8E14 - chains D and E of the 14 polymer chains in the assembly; structure by electron microscopy, 3.36 A resolution.

[Chain D (and E)]
Molecule: integrase
Organism: Rous sarcoma virus - Prague C
Notes: EC 3.4.23.-, 2.7.7.49, 2.7.7.7, 3.1.26.4, 2.7.7.-, 3.1.-.-; chain E of this document is another copy of the same molecule, construct and numbering; everything in this record applies to it too
Reference sequence: P03354 (POL_RSVP); residues 1-278 here correspond to UniProt positions 1281-1558 (UniProt number = residue number + 1280)
Sequence (278 residues; each row starts with the number of its first residue):
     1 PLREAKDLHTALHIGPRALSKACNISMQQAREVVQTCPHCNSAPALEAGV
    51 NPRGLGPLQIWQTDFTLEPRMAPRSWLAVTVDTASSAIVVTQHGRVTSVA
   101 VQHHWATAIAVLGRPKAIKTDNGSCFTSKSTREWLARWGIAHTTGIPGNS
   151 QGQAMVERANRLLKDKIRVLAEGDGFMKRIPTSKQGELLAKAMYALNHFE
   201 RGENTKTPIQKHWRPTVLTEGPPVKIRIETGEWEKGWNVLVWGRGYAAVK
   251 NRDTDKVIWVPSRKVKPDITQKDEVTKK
Disordered / not traced: 1-220, 270-278 (chain E: 270-278)
Differences from the reference sequence: variant Lys166 (Arg1446 in P03354)
UniProt features mapped onto this chain:
  - DNA-binding region: Pro222 to Thr270 (Integrase-type)
  - region: Asp268 to Lys278 (Involved in homooctamerization)
  - binding site (Zn(2+)): His9, His13, Cys37, Cys40
  - binding site (Mg(2+)): Asp64, Asp121, Glu157
From the paper describing this entry:
  - binding site for the 22-nt DNA strand: Val50, Pro52
  - binding site for the 22-nt DNA strand: Arg244, Tyr246, Trp259
  - catalytic residues: Asp64, Asp121, Glu157
  - mutagenesis - R244E: abolished catalytic activity (3'-processing)
  - mutagenesis - R244E: abolished catalytic activity on concerted integration
  - mutagenesis - S124A: unchanged catalytic activity on concerted integration
  - mutagenesis - S124A: unchanged catalytic activity (3'-processing)
  - mutagenesis - R244A, Y246A: decreased binding to STC
  - mutagenesis - S124A: unchanged binding to STC
  - mutagenesis - S124D: abolished binding to STC

[Interface between chain D and chain E]
Residue-residue contacts (8):
  Trp242(D) with Glu229(E); Gly231(E)
  Arg244(D) with Arg227(E); Ile228(E); Glu229(E), hydrogen bond (side chain-backbone); Gly231(E), hydrogen bond (side chain-backbone)
  Tyr246(D) with Asn41(E); Ala43(E)
Other interface residues (no listed pair), chain D (4 interface residues in all): Val241

[Overview]
4 residues of chain D and 6 residues of chain E are in contact; the contacts include 2 hydrogen bonds. Polar
contacts include Arg244(D)-Glu229(E) and Arg244(D)-Gly231(E). From the paper: catalytic residues Asp64(D),
Asp121(D) and Glu157(D); R244A and Y246A of chain D reduce binding to STC; 5 substitutions were tested in all.
Chain D and chain E are both integrase (Rous sarcoma virus - Prague C); the structure, Cryo-EM structure of
Rous sarcoma virus strand transfer complex, was determined by electron microscopy.
